Entry 3SJL (X-ray diffraction, 1.63 A resolution); this record covers chains D and E of the 6 polymer chains in the assembly.

# Chain D
Protein: Methylamine dehydrogenase heavy chain
Organism: Paracoccus denitrificans
Notes: EC 1.4.99.3
UniProt: A1BB97 (A1BB97_PARDP); residues 1-386 here correspond to UniProt positions 32-417 (UniProt number = residue number + 31)
Amino-acid sequence (386 residues; numbered 1 to 386; the number before each row is that of its first residue):
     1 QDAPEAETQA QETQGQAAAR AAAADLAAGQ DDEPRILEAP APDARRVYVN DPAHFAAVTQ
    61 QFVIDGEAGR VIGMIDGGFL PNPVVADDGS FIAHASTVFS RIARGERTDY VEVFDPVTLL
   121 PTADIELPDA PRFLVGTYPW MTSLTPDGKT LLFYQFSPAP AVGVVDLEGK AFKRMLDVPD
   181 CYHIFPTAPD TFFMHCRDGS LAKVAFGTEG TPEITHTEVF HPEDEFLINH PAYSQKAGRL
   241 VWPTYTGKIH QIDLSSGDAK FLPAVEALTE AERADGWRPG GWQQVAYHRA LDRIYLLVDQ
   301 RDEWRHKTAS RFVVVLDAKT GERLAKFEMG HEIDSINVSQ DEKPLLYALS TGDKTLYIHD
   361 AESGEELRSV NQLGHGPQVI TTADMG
Unresolved in the structure: 1-10
Disulfide bonds: Cys181-Cys196

# Chain E
Protein: Methylamine dehydrogenase light chain
Organism: Paracoccus denitrificans
Notes: EC 1.4.99.3; engineered mutation(s): Trp57 is hydroxylated at C7
UniProt: P22619 (DHML_PARDE); residues 1-131 here correspond to UniProt positions 58-188 (UniProt number = residue number + 57)
Amino-acid sequence (137 residues; row label = number of the first residue in the row):
     1 ADAPAGTDPR AKWVPQDNDI QACDYWRHCS IDGNICDCSG GSLTNCPPGT KLATASWVAS
    61 CYNPTDGQSY LIAYRDCCGY NVSGRCPCLN TEGELPVYRP EFANDIIWCF GAEDDAMTYH
   121 CTISPIVGKA SHHHHHH
Unresolved in the structure: 1-6, 132-137
Disulfide bonds: Cys23-Cys88, Cys29-Cys61, Cys36-Cys121, Cys38-Cys86, Cys46-Cys77, Cys78-Cys109
Modified positions: Trp57 (7-hydroxy-l-tryptophan; 0AF)
Sequence notes: expression tag (132-137)
Curated features (UniProtKB/Swiss-Prot):
  - modified residue: Trp57 (Tryptophylquinone)
  - cross-link: Trp57 to Trp108 (Tryptophan tryptophylquinone (Trp-Trp))

# Chain D / chain E interface
Residue-residue contacts - 69 pairs, chain D then chain E:
  Gly15(D) with Asp19(E); Ile20(E), hydrogen bond (backbone-backbone); Gln21(E)
  Gln16(D) with Asn18(E); Asp19(E)
  Ala18(D) with Ile20(E), hydrophobic
  Ala19(D) with Asn18(E); Asp19(E); Ile20(E), hydrophobic
  Arg20(D) with Asp17(E), salt bridge; Asn18(E)
  Ala22(D) with Arg27(E); Leu43(E), hydrophobic
  Ala23(D) with Asp17(E)
  Leu26(D) with Asn63(E); Tyr70(E); Ile126(E), hydrophobic
  Asp32(D) with Asn45(E)
  Glu33(D) with Asn45(E)
  Pro34(D) with Thr44(E); Asn45(E); Leu52(E)
  Arg35(D) with Asn45(E), hydrogen bond (backbone-side chain); Cys46(E), hydrogen bond (backbone-backbone); Leu52(E)
  Ile36(D) with Cys46(E), hydrophobic; Pro47(E); Pro48(E), hydrophobic; Gly49(E); Thr50(E); Leu52(E)
  Leu37(D) with Gly40(E); Gly41(E); Ser42(E); Asn45(E); Cys46(E), hydrogen bond (backbone-backbone); Pro48(E)
  Ala39(D) with Pro48(E)
  Val58(D) with Asn81(E)
  Gln60(D) with Val82(E), hydrogen bond (side chain-backbone); Ser83(E)
  Arg70(D) with Gln21(E); Asp37(E), salt bridge; Gly41(E), hydrogen bond (side chain-backbone)
  Val71(D) with Cys38(E); Ser39(E); Gly40(E), hydrogen bond (backbone-backbone); Arg85(E)
  Ile72(D) with Gly40(E); Pro48(E)
  Gly73(D) with Ser39(E)
  Met74(D) with Ser39(E); Tyr80(E), hydrogen bond (backbone-side chain); Ser83(E); His120(E)
  Ile75(D) with Tyr80(E)
  Asp76(D) with Tyr80(E); Asn81(E), hydrogen bond (side chain-backbone)
  Val117(D) with Pro48(E)
  Thr118(D) with Pro48(E); Gly49(E), hydrogen bond (backbone-backbone)
  Leu119(D) with Tyr80(E)
  Leu120(D) with Lys51(E)
  Val370(D) with Arg85(E)
  Asn371(D) with Arg85(E), hydrogen bond (backbone-side chain)
  Gln372(D) with Gly84(E); Arg85(E); Cys86(E), hydrogen bond (side chain-backbone); Pro87(E)
Interface residues without a listed pair, chain D (35 interface residues in all): Gln14, Glu38, Phe62, Leu373
Interface residues without a listed pair, chain E (40 interface residues in all): Tyr25, Trp26, Thr65, Asp66, Arg75, Ile123

# Summary
35 residues of chain D face 40 of chain E across their interface, with 12 hydrogen bonds and 2 salt bridges.
Among the polar pairs are Arg20(D)-Asp17(E), Arg70(D)-Asp37(E) and Arg35(D)-Asn45(E).
Here chain D is Methylamine dehydrogenase heavy chain and chain E is Methylamine dehydrogenase light chain,
both from Paracoccus denitrificans. Entry 3SJL (Crystal Structure of the P107S-MauG/pre-Methylamine
Dehydrogenase Complex) was determined by X-ray diffraction (same publication as 3SLE).
